PDB entry 6GIB | X-ray diffraction, 2.19 A resolution | chains A and B

# Chain A (and B)
Protein: Glutathione S-transferase omega-2
Source organism: Trametes versicolor
Notes: chain B of this document is another copy of the same molecule, construct and numbering; everything in this record applies to it too
Chain sequence (245 residues; row label = number of the first residue in the row):
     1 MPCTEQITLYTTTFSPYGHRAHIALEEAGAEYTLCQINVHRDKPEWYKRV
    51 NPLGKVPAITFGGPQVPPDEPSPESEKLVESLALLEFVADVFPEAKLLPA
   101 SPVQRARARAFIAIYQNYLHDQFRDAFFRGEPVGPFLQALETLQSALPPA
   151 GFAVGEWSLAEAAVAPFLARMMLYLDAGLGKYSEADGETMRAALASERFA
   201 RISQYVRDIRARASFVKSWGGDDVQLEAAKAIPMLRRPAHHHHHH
Not modelled in the structure: 1-2, 40-42, 237-245 (chain B: 1-2, 240-245)
Ion coordination: Mg2+: Asp69 (shared with Asp125(B), Glu131(B) of chain B)

# Interface between chain A and chain B
Contacting residue pairs - 36 pairs, chain A then chain B:
  Lys55(A) - Tyr118(B)
  Phe61(A) - Val103(B)  hydrophobic
  Glu76(A) - Val103(B)
  Glu76(A) - Arg107(B)  salt bridge
  Lys77(A) - Arg107(B)  hydrogen bond (backbone-side chain)
  Leu78(A) - Ala106(B)  hydrophobic
  Leu78(A) - Arg107(B)
  Glu80(A) - Ala110(B)
  Glu80(A) - Ala113(B)
  Glu80(A) - Asn117(B)  hydrogen bond
  Ala83(A) - Ala106(B)
  Ala83(A) - Arg109(B)
  Glu86(A) - Arg109(B)  salt bridge
  Phe87(A) - Pro102(B)
  Phe87(A) - Val103(B)
  Phe87(A) - Ala106(B)  hydrophobic
  Asp90(A) - Pro102(B)
  Asp90(A) - Arg105(B)  salt bridge
  Asp90(A) - Arg109(B)  salt bridge
  Val91(A) - Pro102(B)  hydrophobic
  Pro102(A) - Phe87(B)
  Pro102(A) - Asp90(B)
  Pro102(A) - Val91(B)  hydrophobic
  Val103(A) - Phe61(B)  hydrophobic
  Val103(A) - Phe87(B)  hydrophobic
  Arg105(A) - Asp90(B)  salt bridge
  Ala106(A) - Leu78(B)  hydrophobic
  Ala106(A) - Ala83(B)
  Arg107(A) - Glu76(B)  salt bridge
  Arg107(A) - Lys77(B)  hydrogen bond (side chain-backbone)
  Arg107(A) - Leu78(B)
  Arg109(A) - Ala83(B)
  Arg109(A) - Glu86(B)
  Arg109(A) - Asp90(B)  salt bridge
  Arg109(A) - Arg109(B)
  Ala113(A) - Glu80(B)
Other interface residues (no listed pair), chain A (21 interface residues in all): Val79, Ala110, Tyr118
Other interface residues (no listed pair), chain B (22 interface residues in all): Lys55, Val79

# In short
The interface between chain A and chain B involves 21 residues on one side and 22 on the other, with 3
hydrogen bonds and 7 salt bridges. Among the polar pairs are Glu76(A)-Arg107(B), Glu86(A)-Arg109(B) and
Asp90(A)-Arg105(B).
Both chains are Glutathione S-transferase omega-2 (Trametes versicolor). Entry 6GIB (Crystal structure of
glutathione transferase Omega 2S from Trametes versicolor) was determined by X-ray diffraction (same
publication as 6GIC).
